PDB entry 8P8W | electron microscopy, 8.70 A resolution (very low resolution: no residue pairs are listed; an interface is given only as per-side residue counts) | chains 3 and b of the 58 polymer chains in the assembly

# Chain 3
Molecule: 23S ribosomal RNA
Source organism: Mycoplasmoides pneumoniae M129
Sequence (2907 nucleotides; row label = number of the first residue in the row):
     1 UACAAUAAGUUACUAAGGGCUUAUGGUGGAUGCCUUGGCACUAAUAGGCG
    51 AUGAAGGACGUGUUAACCUGCGAUAAGCUUCGGGUAGGUGGUAAGAACCU
   101 CAGAUCCGGAGAUUUCCGAAUGGAGCAAUCCGGUAGUUGGAAACAGCUAU
   151 CAUUAAUUGAUGAAUAAAUAGUCAAUUAAAGCAAUACGUGGUGAAGUGAA
   201 ACAUCUCAGUAGCCACAGGAAAAGAAAACGAAUGUGAUUCCGUGUGUAGU
   251 GGCGAGCGAAAGCGGAACAGGCCAAACUUAUCAUUAGAUAGGGGUUGUAG
   301 GGCUUGCAAUGUGGACUUGAAAACGAUAGAAGAAGCUGUUGGAAAGCAGC
   351 GCGCAAAAGGGUGAUAGCCCCGUAUUUGAAAUUGUUUUCAUACCUAGCGA
   401 GAUCCCUGAGUAGCUCGGAAAACGUUAUUUUGAGUGAAUCUGCCCAGACC
   451 AUUGGGUAAGCCUAAAUACUAAUUAGUGACCGAUAGCGAAACAGUACCGU
   501 GAGGGAAAGGUGAAAAGAACCCAGAGAUGGGAGUGAAAUAGAUUCUGAAA
   551 CCAUAUGCCUACAACGUGUCAGAGCACAUUAAUGUGUGAUGGCGUGCGUU
   601 UUGAAGUAUGAGCCGGCGAGUUAUGAUAGCAAGCGUUAGUUAACCAGGAG
   651 AUGGGGAGCUGUAGCGAAAGCGAGUUUUAAAAGAGCGUUUGUUUGUUAUU
   701 AUAGACCCGAAACGGGUUGAGCUAGUCAUGAGCAGGUUGAAGGUUGAGUA
   751 ACAUCAACUGGAGGACCGAACCGACUCUCGUUGAAACGAUAGCGGAUGAC
   801 UUGUGAUUAGGGGUGAAAUUCCAAUCGAAAUCCGUGAUAGCUGGUUCUCG
   851 UCGAAAUAGCUUUAAGGCUAGCGUGAGAUCACAAAUAAGUGGAGGUAAAG
   901 CUACUGAAUGUAUGAUGGCGCCACCUAGGCGUACUGAAUACAAUUAAACU
   951 CUGAAUGCCAUUUAUUUUAUUCUCGCAGUCAGACAGUGGGGGAUAAGCUU
  1001 CAUUGUCAAGAGGGGAAGAGCCCAGAUCAUUAAAUAAGGUCCCCAAAAUA
  1051 UACUAAGUGGAAAAGGAUGUGAAAGUGCUAAAACAGCAAGGAUGUUGGCU
  1101 UAGAAGCAGCCAUCGUUUAAAGAGUGCGUAACAGCUCACUUGUCGAGUGU
  1151 UUUUGCGCCGAAGAUGUAACGGGGCUAAGUAUAUUACCGAAUUUAUGGAU
  1201 AAGAUUUAUAUCUUGUGGUAGACGAGCGUUGUAUUGGAGUUGAAGUCAAA
  1251 GCGUGAGCAUUGGUGGAUCCAAUACAAGUGAGAAUGCCGGCAUGAGUAAC
  1301 GCUUGGGAGUGAGAAUCUCCCAAACCGAUUGACUAAGGUUUCCUGGACCA
  1351 GGGUCGUCCUUCCAGGGUUAGUCUGGACCUAAGCUGAGGCUGAAAAGCGU
  1401 AGGCGAUGGACAACAGGUUAAUAUUCCUGUACUUACAGUUAGACUGAUGG
  1451 AGUGACAAAGAAGGUUUUCCACCCCCAUAAUUGGAUUUGGGGAUAAAUCA
  1501 UAAGGUGGUACAAUAGGCAAAUCCGUUGUGCAUAACAUUGAGUGAUGAUG
  1551 UCGAGUGAAUGAGUGAUCAAGUAGCGAAGGUGGUAUUAAUCAUGCUUUCA
  1601 AGAAAAGCUUCUAGGGUUAAUCUAGCUGUAACCAGUACCGAGAACGAACA
  1651 CACGUAGUCAAGGAGAGGAUCCUAAGGUUAGCGAGUGAACUAUAGCCAAG
  1701 GAACUCUGCAAAUUAACCCCGUAAGUUAGCGAGAAGGGGUGCUUAUGUAA
  1751 AAGUAAGCCGCAGUGAAGAACGAGGGGGGACUGUUUAACUAAAACACAAC
  1801 UCUAUGCCAAACCGUAAGGUGAUGUAUAUGGGGUGACACCUGCCCAGUGC
  1851 UGGAAGGUUAAAGAAGGAGGUUAGCGCAAGCGAAGCUUUUAACUGAAGCC
  1901 CCAGUGAACGGCGGCCGUAACUAUAACGGUCCUAAGGUAGCGAAAUUCCU
  1951 AGUCGGGUAAAUUCCGUCCCGCUUGAAUGGUGUAACCAUCUCUUGACUGU
  2001 CUCGGCUAUAGACUCGGUGAAAUCCAGGUACGGGUGAAGACACCCGUUAG
  2051 GCGCAACGGGACGGAAAGACCCCGUGAAGCUUUACUGUAGCUUAAUAUUG
  2101 AUCAGGACAUUAUCAUGUAGAGAAUAGGUAGGAGCAAUCGAUGCAAGUUC
  2151 GCUAGGACUUGUUGAUGCGAAAGGUGGAAUACUACCCUUGGUUGUGUGCU
  2201 GUUCUAAUUGGUAACUGUUAUCCAGUUUCAAGACAGUGUUAGGUGGGCAG
  2251 UUUGACUGGGGCGGUCGCCUCCUAAAAGGUAACGGAGGCGUACAAAGGUA
  2301 CCUUCAGUACGGUUGGAAAUCGUAUGUAGAGUGUAAUGGUGUAAGGGUGC
  2351 UUGACUGUGAGACAUACAGGUCGAACAGGUGAGAAAUCAGGUCAUAGUGA
  2401 UCCGGUGGUCCAGUAUGGAAUGGCCAUCGCUCAACGGAUAAAAGCUACUC
  2451 CGGGGAUAACAGGCUGAUACUGCCCAAGAGUUCAUAUCGACGGCAGUGUU
  2501 UGGCACCUCGAUGUCGACUCAUCUCAUCCUCGAGCUGAAGCAGGUUCGAA
  2551 GGGUUCGGCUGUUCGCCGAUUAAAGAGAUACGUGAGUUGGGUUCAAACCG
  2601 UCGUGAGACAGGUUGGUCCCUAUCUAUUGUGCCCGUAGGAAGAUUGAAGA
  2651 GUGUUGCUUCUAGUACGAGAGGACCGAAGCGAGGACACCUCUUAUGCUCC
  2701 AGUUGUAGCGCCAGCUGCACCGCUGGGUAGUAACGUGUCUAUUAGAUAAA
  2751 CGCUGAAAGCAUCUAAGUGUGAAACUAUCUCAAAGAUUAAUCUUCCCAUU
  2801 UCGCAAGAAAGUAAGAGCCGUCAAAGACGAUGACGUUGAUAGGUUACAGG
  2851 UGUAAGCAUAGUGAUAUGUUGAGCUGAGUAAUACUAAUUGCUCGAGGACU
  2901 UAUUGGA
Disordered / not traced: 1-7, 2901-2907
Modified / non-standard residues: 1MG (1N-methylguanosine-5'-monophosphate) at position 783; OMG (o2'-methylguanosine-5'-monophosphate) at position 2259; 2MA (2-methyladenosine-5'-monophosphate) at position 2511
Metal / ion sites: Mg2+ site 1: A16, G17; Mg2+ site 2 near G196 (its only coordinating residue here); Mg2+ site 3 near U197 (its only coordinating residue here); Mg2+ site 4: A201, C202; Mg2+ site 5 near A222 (its only coordinating residue here); Mg2+ site 6 near A331 (its only coordinating residue here); Mg2+ site 7 near A333 (its only coordinating residue here); Mg2+ site 8 near A366 (its only coordinating residue here); Mg2+ site 9: U428, C445; Mg2+ site 10 near G442 (its only coordinating residue here); Mg2+ site 11: G447, A2415; Mg2+ site 12 near A458 (its only coordinating residue here); 133 more Mg2+ sites not listed; 1 more K+ sites not listed
Residues lining bound ligands: chloramphenicol (CLM): G2068, A2069, A2459, C2460, 2MA_2511, U2512, G2513, U2514, U2593

# Chain b
Protein: 50S ribosomal protein L3
Source organism: Mycoplasmoides pneumoniae M129
UniProtKB: P75580 (RL3_MYCPN); residues 1-287 here = UniProt positions 1-287
Sequence (287 residues; row label = number of the first residue in the row):
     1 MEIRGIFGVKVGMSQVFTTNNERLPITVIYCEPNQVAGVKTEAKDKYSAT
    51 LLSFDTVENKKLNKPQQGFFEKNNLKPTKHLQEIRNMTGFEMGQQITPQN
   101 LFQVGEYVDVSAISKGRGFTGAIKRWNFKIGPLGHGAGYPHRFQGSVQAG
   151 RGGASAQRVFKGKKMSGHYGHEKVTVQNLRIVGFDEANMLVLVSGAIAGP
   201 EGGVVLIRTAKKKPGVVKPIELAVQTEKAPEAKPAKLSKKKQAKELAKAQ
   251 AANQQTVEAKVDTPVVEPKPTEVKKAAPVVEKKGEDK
Disordered / not traced: 232-287
Metal / ion sites: Mg2+: Gly-153, Ser-155 (shared with U1165(3) of chain 3)

# Chain 3 / chain b interface
At this resolution (9 A) residue pairs are not listed: 91 residues of chain 3 and 96 of chain b lie at the interface.

# In short
Chain 3 and chain b form an interface of 91 and 96 residues respectively. Bound to chain 3: chloramphenicol.
A16(3) and G17(3) coordinate Mg2+ site 1. The Mg2+ site 4 is built by A201(3) and C202(3).
Here chain 3 is 23S ribosomal RNA and chain b is 50S ribosomal protein L3, both from Mycoplasmoides pneumoniae
M129. Entry 8P8W (Mycoplasma pneumoniae di-ribosome in chloramphenicol-treated cells (following 70S)) was
determined by electron microscopy, deposited together with 8P6P, 8P7X, 8P7Y, 8P8B and 8P8V.
